Entry 7RRK (X-ray diffraction, 1.93 A resolution); this record covers chains A and E of the 4 polymer chains in the assembly.

# Chain A (and E)
Protein: Fluorescent protein Dronpa
Source organism: Echinophyllia sp. SC22
Notes: chain E of this document is another copy of the same molecule, construct and numbering; everything in this record applies to it too
Reference sequence: Q5TLG6 (Q5TLG6_9CNID); aligned to UniProt positions 3-227 over residues 3-229 (the alignment contains insertions or deletions, so no single offset holds)
Chain sequence (255 residues; each row starts with the number of its first residue; note: 2 numbers in that range are skipped by the numbering (no residue carries them; nothing is unmodelled there); numbers below 1 keep their minus sign (Gly-27 is residue -27)):
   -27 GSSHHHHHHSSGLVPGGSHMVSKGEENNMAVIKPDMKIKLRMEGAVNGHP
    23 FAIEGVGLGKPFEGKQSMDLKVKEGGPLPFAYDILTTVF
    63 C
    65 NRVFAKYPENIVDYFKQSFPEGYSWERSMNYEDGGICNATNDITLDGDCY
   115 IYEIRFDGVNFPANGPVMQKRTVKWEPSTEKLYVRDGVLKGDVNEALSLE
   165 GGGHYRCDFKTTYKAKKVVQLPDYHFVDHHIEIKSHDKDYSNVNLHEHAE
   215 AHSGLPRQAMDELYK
Unresolved in the structure: -27 to 3, 221-229 (chain E: -27 to 4, 221-229)
Covalently attached groups: covalent link Phe61-Cys63; covalent link Cys63-Asn65
Modified / non-standard residues: Cys63 (chromophore; GYC)
Construct notes: expression tag (-27 to 2); chromophore (63, 63, 63); engineered mutation Glu159 (Met in Q5TLG6); conflict Gly218 (Glu in Q5TLG6); insertion (224-228)
From the paper describing this entry:
  - contacts within the chain: Cys63-Glu159 (hydrogen bond)
  - conformationally variable residues (side-chain flip): Glu159, Phe173

# How chain A and chain E interact
Pairs across the interface (41; chain A residue first):
  Glu96(A) with Arg149(E), salt bridge
  Glu140(A) with Tyr188(E)
  Pro141(A) with Phe190(E)
  Ser142(A) with Lys145(E)
  Thr143(A) with Thr143(E); Lys145(E)
  Lys145(A) with Ser142(E); Thr143(E); Asn158(E), hydrogen bond (side chain-backbone)
  Tyr147(A) with Arg170(E), hydrogen bond
  Arg149(A) with Glu96(E), salt bridge; His168(E), hydrogen bond (side chain-backbone); Arg170(E)
  Asp156(A) with Arg170(E), salt bridge
  Val157(A) with Lys145(E); Asn158(E)
  Asn158(A) with Lys145(E), hydrogen bond (backbone-side chain); Asp156(E); Val157(E); Asn158(E), hydrogen bond
  Ala160(A) with Tyr188(E)
  His168(A) with Arg149(E), hydrogen bond (backbone-side chain); Tyr188(E)
  Arg170(A) with Tyr147(E), hydrogen bond; Arg149(E); Asp156(E), salt bridge; Lys174(E)
  Tyr188(A) with Glu140(E); Ala160(E); His168(E)
  Phe190(A) with Pro141(E)
  Asp192(A) with Leu219(E)
  His194(A) with Leu219(E), hydrogen bond (side chain-backbone)
  His212(A) with Leu219(E)
  Ala213(A) with Leu219(E), hydrophobic
  Glu214(A) with Leu219(E)
  Leu219(A) with Asp192(E); His194(E); His212(E); Ala213(E), hydrophobic; Glu214(E)
Other interface residues (no listed pair), chain A (26 interface residues in all): Lys174, His193, Ser217, Gly218
Other interface residues (no listed pair), chain E (26 interface residues in all): His193, Ser217, Pro220

# Summary
Chain A and chain E each contribute 26 residues to their interface; the contacts include 8 hydrogen bonds and
4 salt bridges. Polar pairs include Glu96(A)-Arg149(E), Asp156(A)-Arg170(E) and Lys145(A)-Asn158(E). From the
paper: conformational variability at Glu159(A) and Phe173(A); contacts within the chain involving Glu159(A)
and Cys63(A).
Both chains are Fluorescent protein Dronpa (Echinophyllia sp. SC22). Entry 7RRK (Crystal structure of fast
switching M159E mutant of fluorescent protein Dronpa (Dronpa2)) was determined by X-ray diffraction together
with 7RRH, 7RRI and 7RRJ from the same study.
